9CVC - chains C and D of the 5 polymer chains in the assembly; structure by electron microscopy, 3.50 A resolution.

Chain C (and D):
Name: Histone chaperone ASF1A
From: Homo sapiens
Notes: chain D of this document is another copy of the same molecule, construct and numbering; everything in this record applies to it too
Reference sequence: Q9Y294 (ASF1A_HUMAN); residue numbers follow UniProt; this construct covers 1-204
Amino-acid sequence (241 residues; numbered -36 to 204; the number before each row is that of its first residue; numbers below 1 keep their minus sign (Met-36 is residue -36)):
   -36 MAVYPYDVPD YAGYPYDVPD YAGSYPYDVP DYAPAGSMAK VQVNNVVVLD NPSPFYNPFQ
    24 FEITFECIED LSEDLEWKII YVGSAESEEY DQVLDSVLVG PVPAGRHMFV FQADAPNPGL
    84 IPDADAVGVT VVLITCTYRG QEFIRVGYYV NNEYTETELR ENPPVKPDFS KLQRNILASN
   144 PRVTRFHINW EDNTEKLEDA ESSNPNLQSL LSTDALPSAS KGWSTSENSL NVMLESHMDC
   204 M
Not modelled in the structure: -36 to 0, 157-204
Sequence notes: initiating methionine (-36); expression tag (-35 to 0)
Swiss-Prot annotation at these positions:
  - motif: Ile31 to Asp37 (Required for interaction with HIRA)
  - modified residue: Ser192 (Phosphoserine)
  - mutagenesis: Glu36 to Asp37 (Abrogates interaction with HIRA and induction of senescence-associated heterochromatin foci), Asp37 (D37A: Abrogates interaction with CHAF1B and HIRA), Glu49 (E49A: Loss of interaction with TLK2), Asp54 (D54R: Reduces interaction with histone H3), Val62 to Pro64 (Abrogates interaction with HIRA and induction of senescence-associated heterochromatin foci), Asp88 (D88A: Loss of interaction with TLK2. Reduced phosphorylation), Val94 (V94R: Abrogates interaction with histone H3 and histone H4. Loss of interaction with TLK2. Reduced phosphorylation), Arg108 (R108E: Reduces interaction with histone H3), Ser166 (S166A: Does not affect phosphorylation in response to DNA damage), Ser175 (S175A: Does not affect phosphorylation in response to DNA damage), Ser192 (S192A: Abolished phosphorylation in response to DNA damage; S192D: Mimics phosphorylation; promoting recruitment to chromatin in response to DNA damage)

How chain C and chain D interact:
Residue-residue contacts - 5 pairs, chain C then chain D:
  Leu12(C) with Phe72(D); Val73(D), hydrophobic
  Gln23(C) with Val73(D), hydrogen bond (side chain-backbone)
  Val73(C) with Val73(D), hydrophobic
  Gln75(C) with Gln75(D), hydrogen bond
Also at the interface, not in a pair above, chain C (6 interface residues in all): Met71, Phe72
Also at the interface, not in a pair above, chain D (4 interface residues in all): Leu12

In short:
6 residues of chain C face 4 of chain D across their interface; the contacts include 2 hydrogen bonds. Polar
contacts include Gln23(C)-Val73(D) and Gln75(C)-Gln75(D). From UniProt: 13 mutagenesis sites on chain C.
Both chains are Histone chaperone ASF1A (Homo sapiens). Entry 9CVC (CDAN1 dimer with three ASF1A) was
determined by electron microscopy.
